Entry 5VZA (X-ray diffraction, 1.50 A resolution); this record covers chains A and P of the 4 polymer chains in the assembly.

Chain A:
Molecule: DNA-directed DNA/RNA polymerase mu
From: Homo sapiens
Notes: EC 2.7.7.7
UniProt: Q9NP87 (DPOLM_HUMAN); numbering as in UniProt; present here: 134-397, 410-494
Amino-acid sequence (354 residues; row label = number of the first residue in the row; note: 12 numbers in that range are skipped by the numbering (no residue carries them; nothing is unmodelled there)):
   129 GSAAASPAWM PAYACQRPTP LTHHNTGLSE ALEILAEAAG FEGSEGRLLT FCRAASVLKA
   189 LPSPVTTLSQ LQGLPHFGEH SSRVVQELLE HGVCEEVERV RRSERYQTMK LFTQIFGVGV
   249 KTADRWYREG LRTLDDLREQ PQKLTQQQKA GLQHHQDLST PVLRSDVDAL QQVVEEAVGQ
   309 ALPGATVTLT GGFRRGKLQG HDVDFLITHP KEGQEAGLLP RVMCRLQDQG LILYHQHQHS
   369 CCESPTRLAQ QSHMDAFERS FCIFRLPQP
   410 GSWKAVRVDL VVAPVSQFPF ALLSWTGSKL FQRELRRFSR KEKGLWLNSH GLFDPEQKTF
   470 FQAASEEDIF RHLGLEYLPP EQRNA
Unresolved in the structure: 129-137, 366-383
Sequence notes: expression tag (129-133); linker (410); engineered mutation Ser433 (Gly in Q9NP87)
Ion coordination: Na+: Thr241, Ile243, Val246 (shared with DT3(P) of chain P); Mg2+ site 1: Asp330, Asp332, Asp418 (together with 2KH) (shared with DA4(P) of chain P); Mg2+ site 2: Asp330, Asp332 (together with 2KH)
Ligand contacts: 2KH (5'-O-[(S)-hydroxy{[(S)-hydroxy(phosphonooxy)phosphoryl]amino}phosphoryl]uridine): Gly319, Gly320, Arg323, Lys325, Gln327, Gly328, His329, Asp330, Asp332, Asp418, Ser433, Trp434, Thr435, Gly436, Ser437, Lys438, Gln441
UniProt features mapped onto this chain:
  - region: Arg323 to Asp332 (Involved in ssDNA binding)
  - binding site (Mg(2+)): Asp330, Asp332, Asp418
What the authors report for this chain:
  - conformationally variable residues (side-chain flip): Trp434
  - mutagenesis - H329A (27-fold), W434A (23-fold), W434H (8.8-fold): decreased catalytic activity
  - mutagenesis - W434A (Kd 79.1 uM), W434H (Kd 61.1 uM): decreased binding to UTP

Chain P:
Molecule: 4-nt DNA strand
Sequence (4 nucleotides; row label = number of the first residue in the row):
     1 CGTA
Ion coordination: Na+: DT3 (shared with Thr241(A), Ile243(A), Val246(A) of chain A); Mg2+: DA4 (together with 2KH) (shared with Asp330(A), Asp332(A), Asp418(A) of chain A)

Chain A / chain P interface:
Pairs across the interface (21):
  Ile243(A) with DT3(P), phosphate contact
  Phe244(A) with DT3(P), phosphate contact
  Gly245(A) with DG2(P), phosphate contact; DT3(P), hydrogen bond to the phosphate
  Val246(A) with DG2(P), hydrogen bond to the phosphate; DT3(P), hydrogen bond to the phosphate
  Gly247(A) with DG2(P), hydrogen bond to the phosphate; DT3(P), phosphate contact
  Lys249(A) with DC1(P), phosphate contact; DG2(P), phosphate contact
  Thr250(A) with DC1(P), hydrogen bond to the phosphate; DG2(P), hydrogen bond to the phosphate
  Gln275(A) with DG2(P), sugar contact
  His329(A) with DA4(P), salt bridge to the phosphate
  Asp332(A) with DA4(P), phosphate contact
  Phe389(A) with DT3(P), sugar contact; DA4(P), sugar contact
  Arg416(A) with DT3(P), phosphate contact; DA4(P), salt bridge to the phosphate
  Asp418(A) with DA4(P), phosphate contact
  Trp434(A) with DA4(P), base contact
Interface residues without a listed pair, chain A (17 interface residues in all): Val248, Asp330, Arg387

Summary:
17 residues of chain A and 4 residues of chain P are in contact, with 6 hydrogen bonds and 2 salt bridges.
Polar contacts include Gly245(A)-DT3(P), Val246(A)-DG2(P) and Val246(A)-DT3(P). Chain A binds compound 2KH.
The paper reports that H329A, W434A and W434H of chain A reduce catalytic activity; conformational variability
at Trp434(A).
Chain A is DNA-directed DNA/RNA polymerase mu (Homo sapiens) and chain P is a 4-nt DNA strand; the structure,
Pre-catalytic ternary complex of human Polymerase Mu (G433S) mutant with incoming nonhydrolyzable UMPNPP, was
determined by X-ray diffraction (same publication as 5TWP, 5TWQ, 5TWR, 5TWS, 5VZ7, 5VZ8 and 9 further
entries).
